Entry 1E3X (X-ray diffraction, 1.90 A resolution); this record covers chain A.

# Chain A
Molecule: Alpha-amylase
Organism: Bacillus amyloliquefaciens
Notes: EC 3.2.1.1
UniProtKB: chimeric construct of P00692, P06278: residues 1-300 from P00692 (AMY_BACAM) positions 32-331 (UniProt number = residue number + 31); residues 301-483 from P06278 positions 330-512 (UniProt number = residue number + 29)
Sequence (483 residues; row label = number of the first residue in the row):
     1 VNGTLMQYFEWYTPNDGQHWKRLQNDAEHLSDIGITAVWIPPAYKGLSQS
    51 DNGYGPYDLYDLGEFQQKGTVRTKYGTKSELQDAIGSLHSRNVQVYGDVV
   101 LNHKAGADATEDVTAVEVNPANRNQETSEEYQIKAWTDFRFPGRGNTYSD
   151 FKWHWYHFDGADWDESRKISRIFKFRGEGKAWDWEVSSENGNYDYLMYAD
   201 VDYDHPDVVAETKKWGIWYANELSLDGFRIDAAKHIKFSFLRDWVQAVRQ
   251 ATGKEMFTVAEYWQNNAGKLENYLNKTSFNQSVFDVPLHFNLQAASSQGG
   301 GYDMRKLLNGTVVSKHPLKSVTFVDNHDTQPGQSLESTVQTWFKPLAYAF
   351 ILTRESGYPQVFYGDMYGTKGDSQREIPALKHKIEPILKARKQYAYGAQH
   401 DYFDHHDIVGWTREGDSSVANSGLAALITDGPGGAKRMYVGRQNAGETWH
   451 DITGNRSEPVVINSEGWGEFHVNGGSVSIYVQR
UniProt features mapped onto this chain:
  - active site: Asp231 (Nucleophile), Glu261 (Proton donor)
  - binding site (Ca(2+)): Asn102, Asp159, Ala181, Asp183, Asp194, Asp200, Asp202, Asp204, His235, Gly300, Tyr302, His406, Asp407, Asp430
  - binding site (Na(+)): Asp159, Asp183, Asp194, Asp200
  - site: Asp328 (Transition state stabilizer)
Bound ions: Ca2+ site 1: Asn102, Asp194, Asp200, His235; Ca2+ site 2: Asp159, Ala181, Asp183, Asp202, Asp204; Na+: Asp159, Asp194, Asp200; Ca2+ site 3: Gly300, Tyr302, His406, Asp407, Asp430; Ca2+ site 4: Asn444, Glu447

# In short
The Ca2+ site 1 is built by Asn102, Asp194, Asp200 and His235. Asp159, Ala181, Asp183, Asp202 and Asp204 form
the Ca2+ site 2. UniProt lists active-site residues Asp231 and Glu261, 14 Ca2+-binding residues and 4
Na+-binding residues.
Chain A is Alpha-amylase (Bacillus amyloliquefaciens); the structure, Native structure of chimaeric amylase
from B. amyloliquefaciens and B. licheniformis at 1.92A, was determined by X-ray diffraction together with
1E3Z, 1E40 and 1E43 from the same study.
